Entry 8UB6 (X-ray diffraction, 1.70 A resolution); this record covers chain A.

== Chain A ==
Molecule: Least evolved ancestor (lea) gfp-like proteins
Organism: synthetic construct
Sequence (228 residues; row label = number of the first residue in the row):
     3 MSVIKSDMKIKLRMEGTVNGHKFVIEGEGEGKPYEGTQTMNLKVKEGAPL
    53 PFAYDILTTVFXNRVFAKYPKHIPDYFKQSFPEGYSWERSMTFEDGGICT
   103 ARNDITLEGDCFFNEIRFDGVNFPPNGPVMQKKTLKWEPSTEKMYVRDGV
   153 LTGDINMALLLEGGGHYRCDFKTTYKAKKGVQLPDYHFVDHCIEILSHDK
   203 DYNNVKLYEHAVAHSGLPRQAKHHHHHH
Not modelled in the structure: 3-4, 220-230
Modified residues: X1B ({(4Z)-2-[(1S)-1-amino-2-(1-methyl-1H-imidazol-5-yl)ethyl]-4-[(4-hydroxyphenyl)methylidene]-5-oxo-4,5-dihydro-1H-imidazol-1-yl}acetaldehyde) at position 64; Cys-194 (s,S-(2-hydroxyethyl)thiocysteine; CME)
From the paper describing this entry:
  - contacts within the chain: His-193/Glu-211

== In short ==
From the paper: contacts within the chain involving His-193 and Glu-211.
Chain A is Least evolved ancestor (lea) gfp-like proteins (synthetic construct); the structure, Crystal
Structure of a reconstructed Kaede-type Red Fluorescent Protein, LEA H62X, containing 3-methylhistidine at
position 62, was determined by X-ray diffraction together with 8THS from the same study.
